7YLD - chains A and E; structure by X-ray diffraction, 2.80 A resolution.

Chain A:
Molecule: Nucleoprotein
From: Severe acute respiratory syndrome coronavirus 2
Notes: fragment: ntd
UniProt: P0DTC9 (NCAP_SARS2); residue numbers follow UniProt; this construct covers 47-174
Chain sequence (132 residues; numbered 43 to 174; the number before each row is that of its first residue):
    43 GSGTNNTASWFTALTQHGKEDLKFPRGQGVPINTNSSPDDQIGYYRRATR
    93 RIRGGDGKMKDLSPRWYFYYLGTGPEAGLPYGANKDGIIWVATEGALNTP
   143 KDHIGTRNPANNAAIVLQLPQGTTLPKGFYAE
Unresolved in the structure: 43-48, 92-103, 173-174
Differences from the reference sequence: expression tag (43-46)

Chain E:
Molecule: NN2
From: Homo sapiens
Chain sequence (94 residues; row label = number of the first residue in the row):
     1 GSDVPRDLEVVVATPTSLLISWPANYYNIRYYRITYGETGGNSPVQEFTV
    51 PGSKSTATISGLKPGVDYTIALYAVTTRWRLYQMWQPISINYRT
Unresolved in the structure: 1-5, 42-43, 92-94

How chain A and chain E interact:
Pairs across the interface (23; chain A residue first):
  Arg68(A) - Asp7(E)  salt bridge
  Arg68(A) - Glu9(E)  salt bridge
  Leu113(A) - Tyr27(E)
  Gly120(A) - Asn28(E)  hydrogen bond (backbone-side chain)
  Leu121(A) - Asn28(E)
  Leu121(A) - Tyr82(E)
  Pro122(A) - Asn28(E)
  Pro122(A) - Ile29(E)  hydrophobic
  Pro122(A) - Thr76(E)
  Pro122(A) - Met84(E)  hydrophobic
  Tyr123(A) - Met84(E)
  Gly124(A) - Gln83(E)
  Gly124(A) - Met84(E)
  Gly124(A) - Trp85(E)  hydrogen bond (backbone-backbone)
  Ala125(A) - Tyr82(E)  hydrophobic
  Ala125(A) - Gln83(E)
  Ala125(A) - Met84(E)
  Asn126(A) - Gln83(E)  hydrogen bond
  Asn140(A) - Ala24(E)  hydrogen bond (side chain-backbone)
  Asn140(A) - Asn25(E)
  Asn140(A) - Tyr27(E)
  Thr141(A) - Tyr27(E)
  Pro142(A) - Tyr27(E)
Also at the interface, not in a pair above, chain A (13 interface residues in all): Glu136
Also at the interface, not in a pair above, chain E (14 interface residues in all): Arg6, Pro23

Summary:
13 residues of chain A face 14 of chain E across their interface, with 4 hydrogen bonds and 2 salt bridges.
Polar pairs include Arg68(A)-Asp7(E), Arg68(A)-Glu9(E) and Gly120(A)-Asn28(E).
Chain A is Nucleoprotein (Severe acute respiratory syndrome coronavirus 2) and chain E is NN2 (Homo sapiens);
the structure, Two monobodies recognizing the conserved epitopes of SARS-CoV-2 N antigen applicable to the
broad COVID-19 diagnosis, was determined by X-ray diffraction.
